Entry 4XHJ (X-ray diffraction, 3.16 A resolution); this record covers chains A and C of the 4 polymer chains in the assembly.

== Chain A ==
Protein: Envelope glycoprotein H
From: Human herpesvirus 3 strain Oka vaccine
UniProt: Q775J3 (GH_VZVO); residues 1-795 here = UniProt positions 1-795
Chain sequence (833 residues; each row starts with the number of its first residue):
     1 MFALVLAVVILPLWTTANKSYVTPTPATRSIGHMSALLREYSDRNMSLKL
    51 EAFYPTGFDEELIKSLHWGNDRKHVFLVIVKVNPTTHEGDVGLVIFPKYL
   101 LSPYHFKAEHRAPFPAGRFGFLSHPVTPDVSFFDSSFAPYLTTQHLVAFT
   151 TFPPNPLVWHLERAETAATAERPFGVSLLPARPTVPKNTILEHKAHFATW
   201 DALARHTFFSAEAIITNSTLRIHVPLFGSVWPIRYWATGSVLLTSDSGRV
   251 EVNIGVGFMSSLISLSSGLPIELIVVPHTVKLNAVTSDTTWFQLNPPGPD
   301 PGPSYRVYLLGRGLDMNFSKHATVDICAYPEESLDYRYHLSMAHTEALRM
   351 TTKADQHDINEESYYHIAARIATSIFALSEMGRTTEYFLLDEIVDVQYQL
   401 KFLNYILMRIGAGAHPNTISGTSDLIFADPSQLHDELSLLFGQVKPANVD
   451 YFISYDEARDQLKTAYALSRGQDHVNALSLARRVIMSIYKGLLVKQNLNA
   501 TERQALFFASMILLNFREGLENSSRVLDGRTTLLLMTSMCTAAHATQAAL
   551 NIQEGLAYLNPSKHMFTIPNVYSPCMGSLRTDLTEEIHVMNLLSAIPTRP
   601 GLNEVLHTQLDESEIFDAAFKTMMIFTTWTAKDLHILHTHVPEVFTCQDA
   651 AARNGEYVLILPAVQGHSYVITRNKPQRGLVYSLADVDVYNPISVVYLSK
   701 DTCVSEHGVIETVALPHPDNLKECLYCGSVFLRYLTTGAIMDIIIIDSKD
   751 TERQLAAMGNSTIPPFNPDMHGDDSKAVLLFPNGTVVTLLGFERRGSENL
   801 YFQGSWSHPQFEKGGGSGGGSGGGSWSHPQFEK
Not modelled in the structure: 1-35, 105-117, 444-451, 517-522, 792-833
Sequence notes: expression tag (796-833)
Disulfide bonds: C540-C575, C647-C703, C724-C727
Covalent attachments: N-acetylglucosamine (NAG) linked to N217, N499; glycan linked to N783
Swiss-Prot annotation at these positions:
  - glycosylation (N-linked (GlcNAc...) asparagine): N18, N45, N217, N317, N499, N522, N760, N783

== Chain C ==
Protein: Fab-RC light chain
From: Homo sapiens
Notes: antibody fragment or engineered binder
Chain sequence (215 residues; each row starts with the number of its first residue):
     1 DIQMTQSPSFLSASVGDRVTITCRASQGLDNFLAWYQQKPGKAPKLLIYA
    51 ASTLQRGVPSRFGGSGSGTEFTLTISSLQPEDFATYYCQQLNSYSLTFGP
   101 GTKVEIKRRTVAAPSVFIFPPSDEQLKSGTASVVCLLNNFYPREAKVQWK
   151 VDNALQSGNSQESVTEQDSKDSTYSLSSTLTLSKADYEKHKVYACEVTHQ
   201 GLSSPVTKSFNRGEC
Not modelled in the structure: 187-191, 213-215
Disulfide bonds: C23-C88, C135-C195

== How chain A and chain C interact ==
Residue-residue contacts - 12 pairs, chain A then chain C:
  N155(A) with Y94(C)
  P156(A) with N92(C)
  L157(A) with N92(C); S93(C); Y94(C), hydrophobic
  K281(A) with D30(C), salt bridge
  T290(A) with Y49(C), hydrogen bond (backbone-side chain)
  W291(A) with F32(C), hydrophobic; Y49(C)
  F292(A) with T53(C)
  Q293(A) with N31(C)
  L294(A) with F32(C), hydrophobic
Interface residues without a listed pair, chain A (10 interface residues in all): N295
Interface residues without a listed pair, chain C (10 interface residues in all): A50, L91
From the paper, about this interface:
  - epitope / paratope residues, chain A: W291(A), F292(A)

== In short ==
The chain A/chain C interface involves 10 residues from each chain; the contacts include 1 hydrogen bond and 1
salt bridge. Polar pairs include K281(A)-D30(C) and T290(A)-Y49(C). N-acetylglucosamine is covalently linked
to N217(A) and N499(A). The paper reports epitope/paratope residues W291(A) and F292(A).
Chain A is Envelope glycoprotein H (Human herpesvirus 3 strain Oka vaccine) and chain C is Fab-RC light chain
(Homo sapiens); the structure, gHgL of Varicella-zoster virus in complex with human neutralizing antibodies,
was determined by X-ray diffraction together with 4XI5 from the same study.
